7OAG - chains Q and U of the 25 polymer chains in the assembly; structure by electron microscopy, 3.40 A resolution.

# Chain Q (and U)
Protein: Fungal defensin plectasin
From: Pseudoplectania nigrella
Notes: chain U of this document is another copy of the same molecule, construct and numbering; everything in this record applies to it too
UniProtKB: Q53I06 (DEFPL_PSENR); residues 1-40 here correspond to UniProt positions 56-95 (UniProt number = residue number + 55)
Chain sequence (40 residues; row label = number of the first residue in the row):
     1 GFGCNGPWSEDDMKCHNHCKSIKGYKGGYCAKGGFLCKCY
Differences from the reference sequence: conflict S9 (Asp64 in Q53I06), K14 (Gln69 in Q53I06), L36 (Val91 in Q53I06)
Disulfides: C4-C30, C15-C37, C19-C39

# Chain Q / chain U interface
Contacting residue pairs (15; chain Q residue first):
  G6(Q) with N5(U), hydrogen bond (backbone-side chain); W8(U)
  P7(Q) with W8(U)
  D11(Q) with G1(U); F2(U), hydrogen bond (side chain-backbone); G3(U); K14(U), salt bridge
  Y29(Q) with K32(U); F35(U); L36(U), hydrophobic
  C30(Q) with F35(U)
  G33(Q) with W8(U); F35(U)
  G34(Q) with F35(U)
  Y40(Q) with L36(U)
Other interface residues (no listed pair), chain Q (10 interface residues in all): S9, F35

# Overview
The interface between chain Q and chain U involves 10 residues on one side and 9 on the other, with 2 hydrogen
bonds and 1 salt bridge. Polar contacts include D11(Q)-K14(U), G6(Q)-N5(U) and D11(Q)-F2(U).
Chain Q and chain U are both Fungal defensin plectasin (Pseudoplectania nigrella); the structure, Cryo-EM
structure of the plectasin fibril (single strand), was determined by electron microscopy, deposited together
with 7O76 and 7OAE.
